PDB entry 4XZ1 | X-ray diffraction, 2.80 A resolution | chains A and B

Chain A:
Molecule: Tyrosine-protein kinase ZAP-70
From: Homo sapiens
Notes: EC 2.7.10.2
UniProtKB: P43403 (ZAP70_HUMAN); residue numbers follow UniProt; this construct covers 1-259
Sequence (262 residues; each row starts with the number of its first residue; numbers below 1 keep their minus sign (Gly-2 is residue -2)):
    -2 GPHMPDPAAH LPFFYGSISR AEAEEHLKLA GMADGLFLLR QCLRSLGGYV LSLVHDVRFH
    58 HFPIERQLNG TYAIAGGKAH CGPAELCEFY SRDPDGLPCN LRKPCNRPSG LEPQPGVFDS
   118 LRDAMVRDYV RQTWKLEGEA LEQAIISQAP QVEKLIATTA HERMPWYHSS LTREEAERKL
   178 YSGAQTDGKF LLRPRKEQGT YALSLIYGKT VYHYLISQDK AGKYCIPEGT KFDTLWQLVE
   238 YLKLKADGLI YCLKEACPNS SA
Unresolved in the structure: -2 to 2, 257-259
Construct notes: expression tag (-2 to 0); engineered mutation Ser117 (Cys in P43403)
Glycans and other covalent adducts: 2-[(7-chloro-4-nitro-2,1,3-benzoxadiazol-5-yl)amino]ethanol (4N6) linked to Cys78
Residues lining bound ligands: 4N6 (2-[(7-chloro-4-nitro-2,1,3-benzoxadiazol-5-yl)amino]ethanol): Asn66, Gly67, Thr68
UniProt features mapped onto this chain:
  - modified residue: Tyr248 (Phosphotyrosine)

Chain B:
Molecule: doubly phosphorylated ITAM peptide
Sequence (21 residues; row label = number of the first residue in the row):
   299 CGNQLYNELN LGRREEYDVL D
Unresolved in the structure: 299-302
Modified positions: Tyr304 (O-phosphotyrosine; PTR); Tyr315 (O-phosphotyrosine; PTR)

Chain A / chain B interface:
Pairs across the interface - 44 pairs, chain A then chain B:
  Arg17(A) - Glu313(B)  salt bridge
  Arg17(A) - Glu314(B)  hydrogen bond (side chain-backbone)
  Arg17(A) - Tyr315(B)
  Arg37(A) - Tyr315(B)
  Arg41(A) - Tyr315(B)
  His57(A) - Asp316(B)  salt bridge
  His58(A) - Tyr315(B)
  His58(A) - Asp316(B)  hydrogen bond (backbone-backbone)
  Phe59(A) - Asp316(B)
  Phe59(A) - Val317(B)
  Pro60(A) - Tyr315(B)
  Pro60(A) - Asp316(B)
  Ile71(A) - Leu318(B)  hydrophobic
  Ala72(A) - Leu318(B)
  Gly73(A) - Leu318(B)
  Gly74(A) - Leu318(B)
  Gly93(A) - Leu318(B)
  Gly93(A) - Asp319(B)
  Leu94(A) - Leu318(B)  hydrophobic
  Arg170(A) - Leu303(B)  hydrogen bond (side chain-backbone)
  Arg170(A) - Tyr304(B)
  Arg190(A) - Tyr304(B)
  Arg192(A) - Tyr304(B)
  Tyr209(A) - Asn305(B)
  His210(A) - Tyr304(B)
  His210(A) - Asn305(B)  hydrogen bond (backbone-side chain)
  Tyr211(A) - Asn305(B)
  Tyr211(A) - Leu307(B)  hydrophobic
  Leu212(A) - Tyr304(B)
  Ile223(A) - Leu307(B)  hydrophobic
  Pro224(A) - Leu307(B)
  Glu225(A) - Arg312(B)
  Gly226(A) - Arg312(B)  hydrogen bond (backbone-side chain)
  Thr227(A) - Arg312(B)
  Tyr238(A) - Glu313(B)
  Tyr238(A) - Tyr315(B)
  Lys242(A) - Glu313(B)
  Asp244(A) - Arg311(B)
  Asp244(A) - Arg312(B)
  Asp244(A) - Glu313(B)
  Gly245(A) - Leu307(B)
  Gly245(A) - Asn308(B)  hydrogen bond (backbone-backbone)
  Gly245(A) - Arg311(B)
  Leu246(A) - Leu307(B)  hydrophobic
Also at the interface, not in a pair above, chain A (36 interface residues in all): Leu40, Val47, Phe56, Tyr87, Asp92, Ala199

Overview:
36 residues of chain A and 14 residues of chain B are in contact, with 6 hydrogen bonds and 2 salt bridges.
Polar contacts include Arg17(A)-Glu313(B), His57(A)-Asp316(B) and Arg17(A)-Glu314(B). Compound 4N6 is
covalently linked to Cys78(A).
Chain A is Tyrosine-protein kinase ZAP-70 (Homo sapiens) and chain B is doubly phosphorylated ITAM peptide;
the structure, ZAP-70-tSH2:Compound-B adduct, was determined by X-ray diffraction, deposited together with
4XZ0.
